PDB entry 6SGW | electron microscopy, 3.80 A resolution | chains C and F of the 10 polymer chains in the assembly

Chain C:
Name: ESX-3 secretion system protein EccD3
From: Mycobacterium smegmatis (strain ATCC 700084 / mc(2)155)
UniProt: A0QQ46 (ECCD3_MYCS2); residues 8-472 here = UniProt positions 8-472
Sequence (465 residues; numbered 8 to 472; the number before each row is that of its first residue):
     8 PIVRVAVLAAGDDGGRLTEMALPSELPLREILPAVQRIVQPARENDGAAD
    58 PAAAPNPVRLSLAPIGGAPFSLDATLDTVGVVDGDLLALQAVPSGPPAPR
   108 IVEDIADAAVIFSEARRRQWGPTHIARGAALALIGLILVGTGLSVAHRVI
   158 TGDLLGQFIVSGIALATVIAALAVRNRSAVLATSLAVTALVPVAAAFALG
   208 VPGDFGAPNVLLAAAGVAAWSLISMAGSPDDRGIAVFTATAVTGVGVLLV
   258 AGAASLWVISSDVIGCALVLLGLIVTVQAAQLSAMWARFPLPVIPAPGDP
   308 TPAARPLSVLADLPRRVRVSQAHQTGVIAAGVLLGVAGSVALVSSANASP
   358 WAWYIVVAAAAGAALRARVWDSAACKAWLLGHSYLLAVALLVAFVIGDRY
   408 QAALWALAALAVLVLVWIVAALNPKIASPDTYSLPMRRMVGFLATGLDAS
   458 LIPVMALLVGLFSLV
Unresolved in the structure: 17-20, 48-64, 212-213

Chain F:
Name: ESX-3 secretion system protein EccC3
From: Mycobacterium smegmatis (strain ATCC 700084 / mc(2)155)
UniProt: A0QQ40 (ECCC3_MYCS2); numbering as in UniProt (aligned over 2-402)
Sequence (401 residues; each row starts with the number of its first residue):
     2 SRLIFEHQRRLTPPTTRKGTITIEPPPQLPRVVPPSLLRRVLPFLIVILI
    52 VGMIVALFATGMRLISPTMLFFPFVLLLAATALYRGGDNKMRTEEVDAER
   102 ADYLRYLSVVRDNVRAHAAEQRAALEWSHPEPEVLATIPGTRRQWERDPR
   152 DRDFLVLRAGRHDVPLDAALKVKDTADEIDLEPVAHSALRGLLDVQRTVR
   202 DAPTGLDVAKLARITVIGEADEARAAIRAWIAQAVTWHDPTMLGVALAAP
   252 DLESGDWSWLKWLPHVDVPNEADGVGPARYLTTSTAELRERLAPALADRP
   302 LFPAESGAALKHLLVVLDDPDADPDDIARKPGLTGVTVIHRTTELPNREQ
   352 YPDPERPILRVADGRIERWQVGGWQPCVDVADAMSAAEAAHIARRLSRWD
   402 S
Unresolved in the structure: 45-91, 299-310, 331-333, 373-374, 402

Chain C / chain F interface:
Contacting residue pairs (24; chain C residue first):
  Ile-9(C) with Ser-2(F), hydrogen bond (backbone-side chain)
  Arg-11(C) with Lys-262(F); Trp-263(F), hydrogen bond (backbone-side chain); Gly-277(F)
  Glu-26(C) with Lys-262(F); Trp-263(F)
  Ala-28(C) with Val-276(F), hydrophobic
  Val-89(C) with Ser-2(F); Arg-399(F)
  Asp-90(C) with Ser-2(F), hydrogen bond; Arg-3(F), hydrogen bond (side chain-backbone); Ser-398(F); Arg-399(F), hydrogen bond (backbone-backbone)
  Gly-91(C) with Arg-395(F)
  Asp-92(C) with Arg-399(F), salt bridge
  Val-300(C) with Ser-188(F)
  Ile-301(C) with Pro-184(F)
  Pro-302(C) with Pro-184(F)
  Pro-304(C) with Asp-181(F)
  Thr-308(C) with Arg-191(F)
  Pro-309(C) with Arg-191(F)
  Ala-311(C) with Asp-195(F)
  Leu-314(C) with Arg-201(F)
  Leu-317(C) with Val-196(F), hydrophobic
Also at the interface, not in a pair above, chain C (21 interface residues in all): Val-10, Val-12, Ala-13, Leu-24
Also at the interface, not in a pair above, chain F (19 interface residues in all): Leu-4, Leu-30, Gly-275

Overview:
21 residues of chain C face 19 of chain F across their interface, with 5 hydrogen bonds and 1 salt bridge.
Polar pairs include Asp-92(C)/Arg-399(F), Ile-9(C)/Ser-2(F) and Arg-11(C)/Trp-263(F).
Chain C is ESX-3 secretion system protein EccD3 and chain F is ESX-3 secretion system protein EccC3, both from
Mycobacterium smegmatis (strain ATCC 700084 / mc(2)155); the structure, Structure of the ESX-3 core complex,
was determined by electron microscopy, deposited together with 6SGX, 6SGY and 6SGZ.
